PDB entry 7WOF | X-ray diffraction, 1.72 A resolution | chain A

Chain A:
Molecule: 3C-like proteinase
From: Severe acute respiratory syndrome coronavirus 2
Notes: EC 3.4.22.69
UniProt: P0DTC1 (R1A_SARS2); residues 1-306 here correspond to UniProt positions 3264-3569 (UniProt number = residue number + 3263)
Chain sequence (306 residues; row label = number of the first residue in the row):
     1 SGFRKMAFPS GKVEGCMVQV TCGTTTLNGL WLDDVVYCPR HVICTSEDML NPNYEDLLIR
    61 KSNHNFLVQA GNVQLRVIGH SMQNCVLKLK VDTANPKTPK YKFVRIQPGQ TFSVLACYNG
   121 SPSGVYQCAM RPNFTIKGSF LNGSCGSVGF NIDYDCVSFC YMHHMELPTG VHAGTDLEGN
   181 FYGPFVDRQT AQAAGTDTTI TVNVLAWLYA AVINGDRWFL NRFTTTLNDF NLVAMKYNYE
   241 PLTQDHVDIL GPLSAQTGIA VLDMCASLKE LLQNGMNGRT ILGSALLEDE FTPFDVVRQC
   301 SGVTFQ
Not modelled in the structure: 304-306
Covalent attachments: compound 5IZ linked to C145
Ligand contacts: 5IZ ((2S,3S)-3-methyl-N-[(2S)-1-oxidanylidene-3-[(3S)-2-oxidanylidenepiperidin-3-yl]propan-2-yl]-2-[[(E)-3-phenylprop-2-enoyl]amino]pentanamide): S1, H41, M49, F140, L141, N142, G143, S144, H163, H164, M165, E166, L167, P168, H172, D187, Q189
What the authors report for this chain:
  - binding site for 5IZ: M49, C145, H163, E166, H172
  - catalytic residues: H41, C145 (citing earlier work)

Overview:
Covalently linked compound 5IZ: at C145. From the paper: catalytic residues H41 and C145; a binding site for
5IZ at M49, C145 and H163 among others.
Chain A is 3C-like proteinase (Severe acute respiratory syndrome coronavirus 2); the structure, SARS-CoV-2
3CLpro, was determined by X-ray diffraction (same publication as 7WO2, 7WO1, 7WO3 and 7WOH).
